Entry 7O0H (X-ray diffraction, 3.09 A resolution); this record covers chains A and E of the 4 polymer chains in the assembly.

# Chain A
Molecule: Pr125Pol
Organism: White-tufted-ear marmoset simian foamy virus
Notes: EC 2.7.7.49, 2.7.7.7, 3.1.26.4
UniProt: D5JWV1 (D5JWV1_9RETR); residue numbers follow UniProt; this construct covers 1-589
Amino-acid sequence (589 residues; each row starts with the number of its first residue):
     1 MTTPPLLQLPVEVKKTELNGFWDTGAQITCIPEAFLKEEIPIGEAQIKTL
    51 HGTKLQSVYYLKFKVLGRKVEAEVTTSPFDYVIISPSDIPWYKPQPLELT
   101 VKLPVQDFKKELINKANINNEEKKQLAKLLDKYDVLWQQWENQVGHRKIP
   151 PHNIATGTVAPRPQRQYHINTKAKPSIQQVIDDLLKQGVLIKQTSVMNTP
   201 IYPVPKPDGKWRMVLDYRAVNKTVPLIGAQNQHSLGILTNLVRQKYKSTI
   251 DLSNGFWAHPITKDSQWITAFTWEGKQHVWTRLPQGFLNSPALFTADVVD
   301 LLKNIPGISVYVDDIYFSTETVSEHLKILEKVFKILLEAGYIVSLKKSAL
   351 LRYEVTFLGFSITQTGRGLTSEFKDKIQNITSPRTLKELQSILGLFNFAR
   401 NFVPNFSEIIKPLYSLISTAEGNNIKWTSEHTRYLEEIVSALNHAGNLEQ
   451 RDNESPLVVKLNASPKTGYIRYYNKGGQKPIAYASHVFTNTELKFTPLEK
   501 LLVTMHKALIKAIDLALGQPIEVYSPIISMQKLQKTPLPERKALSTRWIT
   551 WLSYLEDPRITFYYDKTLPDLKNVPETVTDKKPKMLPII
Unresolved in the structure: 1-4, 52, 572-589
Differences from the reference sequence: conflict Leu-586 (Unk in D5JWV1)
Reported in the primary citation:
  - binding site for the 13-nt DNA strand: Arg-162

# Chain E
Molecule: 15-nt DNA strand
Sequence (15 nucleotides; numbered 1 to 15; the number before each row is that of its first residue):
     1 AACAGAGTGCGACAC

# Interface between chain A and chain E
Contacting residue pairs - 38 pairs, chain A then chain E:
  Tyr-167(A) with DA1(E), stacking on the base
  His-168(A) with DA1(E), base contact
  Tyr-202(A) with DA1(E), sugar contact; DA2(E), base contact
  Leu-215(A) with DA2(E), sugar contact
  Asp-216(A) with DA2(E), sugar contact
  Arg-218(A) with DA1(E), phosphate contact; DA2(E), salt bridge to the phosphate; DC3(E), phosphate contact
  Asn-221(A) with DC3(E), sugar contact
  Leu-226(A) with DA4(E), sugar contact
  Gln-230(A) with DG5(E), phosphate contact; DA6(E), phosphate contact
  Gln-232(A) with DA4(E), base contact; DG5(E), sugar contact
  His-233(A) with DA6(E), phosphate contact
  Ser-234(A) with DG5(E), hydrogen bond to the base; DA6(E), sugar contact
  Leu-235(A) with DG7(E), sugar contact
  Gly-286(A) with DA2(E), base contact; DC3(E), sugar contact
  Leu-288(A) with DC3(E), phosphate contact; DA4(E), sugar contact
  Pro-291(A) with DC3(E), base contact; DA4(E), sugar contact
  Tyr-311(A) with DA4(E), base contact; DG5(E), base contact
  Asn-397(A) with DG7(E), base contact; DT8(E), hydrogen bond to the sugar
  Arg-400(A) with DT8(E), hydrogen bond to the phosphate; DG9(E), salt bridge to the phosphate
  Lys-411(A) with DC10(E), salt bridge to the phosphate
  Tyr-414(A) with DT8(E), sugar contact; DG9(E), sugar contact
  Ile-417(A) with DC10(E), sugar contact; DG11(E), phosphate contact
  Ser-418(A) with DG11(E), phosphate contact
  Lys-511(A) with DT8(E), salt bridge to the phosphate
Other interface residues (no listed pair), chain A (28 interface residues in all): Val-204, Val-214, Gln-285, Phe-287

# In short
28 residues of chain A face 11 of chain E across their interface, with 3 hydrogen bonds, 4 salt bridges and 1
aromatic stacking contact. Among the polar pairs are Ser-234(A)/DG5(E), Asn-397(A)/DT8(E) and
Arg-400(A)/DT8(E). From the paper: a binding site for the 13-nt DNA strand at Arg-162(A).
Here chain A is Pr125Pol (White-tufted-ear marmoset simian foamy virus) and chain E is a 15-nt DNA strand.
Entry 7O0H (Structure of the foamy viral protease-reverse transcriptase dRH in complex with ds DNA) was
determined by X-ray diffraction together with 7O0G and 7O24 from the same study.
